PDB entry 1ZFN | X-ray diffraction, 2.75 A resolution | chains A and B

== Chain A (and B) ==
Name: Adenylyltransferase thiF
From: Escherichia coli
Notes: EC 2.7.7.-; chain B of this document is another copy of the same molecule, construct and numbering; everything in this record applies to it too
Reference sequence: P30138 (THIF_ECOLI); numbering as in UniProt (aligned over 1-251)
Sequence (253 residues; row label = number of the first residue in the row; numbers below 1 keep their minus sign (Gly-1 is residue -1)):
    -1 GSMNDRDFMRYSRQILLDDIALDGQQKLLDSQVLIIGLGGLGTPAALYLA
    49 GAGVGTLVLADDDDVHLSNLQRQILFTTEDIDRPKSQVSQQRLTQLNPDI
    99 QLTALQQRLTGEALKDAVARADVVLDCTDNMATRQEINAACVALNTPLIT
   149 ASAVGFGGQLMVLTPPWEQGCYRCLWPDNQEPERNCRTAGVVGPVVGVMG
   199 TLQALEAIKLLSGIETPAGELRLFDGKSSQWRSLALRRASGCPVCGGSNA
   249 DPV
Unresolved in the structure: -1 to 0, 245-251 (chain B: -1 to 0, 175-186, 245-251)
Differences from the reference sequence: cloning artifact (-1 to 0)
Curated features (UniProtKB/Swiss-Prot):
  - active site: Cys184 (Glycyl persulfide ester intermediate)
  - binding site (ATP): Arg11, Gly38, Asp59, Arg70, Lys83, Leu107, Asp127 to Thr131
  - binding site (Zn(2+)): Cys169, Cys172, Cys240, Cys243
  - cross-link: Cys184 (Glycyl cysteine dithioester (Cys-Gly) (interchain with G-Cter in ThiS))
  - mutagenesis: Trp174 (W174A: No adenylation of ThiS), Cys184 (C184S: No cross-link formed with ThiS. No effect on ThiS thiocarboxylate formation in vitro. Does not support growth)
Metal / ion sites: Zn2+: Cys169, Cys172, Cys240
Ligand contacts: ATP (adenosine-5'-triphosphate): Ile34, Gly35, Leu36, Gly37, Gly38, Leu39, Ala58, Asp59, Asp60, Asp61, Ser66, Asn67, Arg70, Gln71, Lys83, Gln105, Arg106, Leu107, Cys125, Thr126, Asp127, Asn128, Thr131

== Chain A / chain B interface ==
Pairs across the interface (120; chain A residue first):
  Arg4(A) - Leu65(B)
  Met7(A) - Ser66(B)
  Arg8(A) - Leu65(B)
  Arg8(A) - Ser66(B)
  Arg8(A) - Leu68(B)
  Arg8(A) - Gln69(B)
  Arg8(A) - Thr76(B)
  Ser10(A) - Ser66(B)
  Arg11(A) - Ser66(B)  hydrogen bond
  Arg11(A) - Gln69(B)
  Arg11(A) - Arg70(B)
  Arg11(A) - Gly188(B)
  Arg11(A) - Val189(B)  hydrogen bond (backbone-backbone)
  Gln12(A) - Gln69(B)
  Leu15(A) - Gly153(B)
  Leu15(A) - Gly188(B)
  Leu15(A) - Val189(B)
  Leu15(A) - Val190(B)  hydrophobic
  Asp17(A) - Lys225(B)  salt bridge
  Pro42(A) - Tyr46(B)
  Leu45(A) - Ile72(B)  hydrophobic
  Tyr46(A) - Pro42(B)
  Tyr46(A) - Arg70(B)
  Tyr46(A) - Ile72(B)
  Tyr46(A) - Gly191(B)
  Tyr46(A) - Pro192(B)
  Tyr46(A) - Gly195(B)
  Gly49(A) - Leu68(B)
  Gly49(A) - Gln69(B)
  Leu65(A) - Arg4(B)
  Leu65(A) - Arg8(B)
  Ser66(A) - Met7(B)
  Ser66(A) - Arg8(B)
  Ser66(A) - Ser10(B)
  Ser66(A) - Arg11(B)  hydrogen bond
  Leu68(A) - Arg8(B)
  Leu68(A) - Gly49(B)
  Leu68(A) - Leu94(B)
  Gln69(A) - Arg8(B)
  Gln69(A) - Arg11(B)
  Gln69(A) - Gln12(B)
  Gln69(A) - Gly49(B)
  Arg70(A) - Arg11(B)
  Arg70(A) - Tyr46(B)
  Ile72(A) - Leu45(B)  hydrophobic
  Ile72(A) - Tyr46(B)
  Ile72(A) - Ile72(B)  hydrophobic
  Leu73(A) - Arg90(B)  hydrogen bond (backbone-side chain)
  Phe74(A) - Arg90(B)
  Phe74(A) - Leu94(B)
  Thr75(A) - Gln93(B)  hydrogen bond (side chain-backbone)
  Thr75(A) - Leu94(B)  hydrogen bond (side chain-backbone)
  Thr76(A) - Arg8(B)
  Thr76(A) - Gln93(B)  hydrogen bond (backbone-backbone)
  Thr76(A) - Leu94(B)
  Thr76(A) - Pro96(B)
  Glu77(A) - Gln93(B)
  Arg90(A) - Leu73(B)
  Arg90(A) - Thr75(B)
  Arg90(A) - Arg90(B)
  Gln93(A) - Thr75(B)
  Gln93(A) - Thr76(B)  hydrogen bond (backbone-backbone)
  Gln93(A) - Glu77(B)
  Leu94(A) - Leu68(B)
  Leu94(A) - Phe74(B)
  Leu94(A) - Thr76(B)
  Pro96(A) - Thr76(B)
  Gly153(A) - Leu15(B)
  Phe154(A) - Asp17(B)
  Phe154(A) - Ile212(B)  hydrophobic
  Arg185(A) - Leu15(B)
  Ala187(A) - Leu14(B)
  Gly188(A) - Arg11(B)
  Val189(A) - Arg11(B)  hydrogen bond (backbone-backbone)
  Val189(A) - Leu15(B)
  Val190(A) - Leu15(B)  hydrophobic
  Val190(A) - Leu203(B)  hydrophobic
  Gly191(A) - Tyr46(B)
  Pro192(A) - Tyr46(B)
  Pro192(A) - Thr199(B)
  Pro192(A) - Ala202(B)  hydrophobic
  Pro192(A) - Leu203(B)  hydrophobic
  Pro192(A) - Ile206(B)
  Val193(A) - Leu203(B)  hydrophobic
  Gly195(A) - Tyr46(B)
  Val196(A) - Thr199(B)
  Val196(A) - Leu200(B)  hydrophobic
  Thr199(A) - Pro192(B)
  Thr199(A) - Val196(B)
  Leu200(A) - Val196(B)  hydrophobic
  Ala202(A) - Pro192(B)  hydrophobic
  Leu203(A) - Pro192(B)  hydrophobic
  Leu203(A) - Gly224(B)
  Glu204(A) - Ser227(B)  hydrogen bond
  Ile206(A) - Pro192(B)
  Lys207(A) - Phe154(B)
  Lys207(A) - Gly224(B)  hydrogen bond (side chain-backbone)
  Lys207(A) - Lys225(B)  hydrogen bond (side chain-backbone)
  Lys207(A) - Ser227(B)  hydrogen bond
  Ile212(A) - Lys225(B)
  Glu213(A) - Lys225(B)
  Thr214(A) - Lys225(B)  hydrogen bond (side chain-backbone)
  Thr214(A) - Ser227(B)
  Pro215(A) - Ser226(B)
  Arg220(A) - Ser227(B)
  Phe222(A) - Leu200(B)  hydrophobic
  Phe222(A) - Leu203(B)  hydrophobic
  Gly224(A) - Leu203(B)
  Gly224(A) - Lys207(B)  hydrogen bond (backbone-side chain)
  Lys225(A) - Asp17(B)  salt bridge
  Lys225(A) - Lys207(B)  hydrogen bond (backbone-side chain)
  Lys225(A) - Ile212(B)
  Lys225(A) - Glu213(B)
  Lys225(A) - Thr214(B)
  Ser226(A) - Pro215(B)
  Ser227(A) - Glu204(B)  hydrogen bond
  Ser227(A) - Lys207(B)  hydrogen bond
  Ser227(A) - Thr214(B)
  Ser227(A) - Arg220(B)
  Trp229(A) - Trp229(B)
Also at the interface, not in a pair above, chain A (62 interface residues in all): Leu14, Ile18, Ala50, Asn95, Gln228
Also at the interface, not in a pair above, chain B (61 interface residues in all): Ile18, Gly38, Ala50, Asn95, Val193, Glu218, Phe222

== In short ==
62 residues of chain A face 61 of chain B across their interface; the contacts include 18 hydrogen bonds and 2
salt bridges. Polar pairs include Asp17(A)-Lys225(B), Arg11(A)-Ser66(B) and Leu73(A)-Arg90(B). Bound to chain
A: ATP.
Both chains are Adenylyltransferase thiF (Escherichia coli). Entry 1ZFN (Structural Analysis of Escherichia
coli ThiF) was determined by X-ray diffraction (same publication as 1ZKM).
